5UN1 - chains E and F of the 4 polymer chains in the assembly; structure by X-ray diffraction, 3.60 A resolution.

[Chain E]
Protein: N-methyl-D-aspartate receptor subunit NR1-3a
Source organism: Xenopus laevis
Reference sequence: C0KD15 (C0KD15_XENLA); aligned to UniProt positions 394-828 over residues 394-828 (the alignment contains insertions or deletions, so no single offset holds)
Sequence (451 residues; numbered 394 to 844; the number before each row is that of its first residue):
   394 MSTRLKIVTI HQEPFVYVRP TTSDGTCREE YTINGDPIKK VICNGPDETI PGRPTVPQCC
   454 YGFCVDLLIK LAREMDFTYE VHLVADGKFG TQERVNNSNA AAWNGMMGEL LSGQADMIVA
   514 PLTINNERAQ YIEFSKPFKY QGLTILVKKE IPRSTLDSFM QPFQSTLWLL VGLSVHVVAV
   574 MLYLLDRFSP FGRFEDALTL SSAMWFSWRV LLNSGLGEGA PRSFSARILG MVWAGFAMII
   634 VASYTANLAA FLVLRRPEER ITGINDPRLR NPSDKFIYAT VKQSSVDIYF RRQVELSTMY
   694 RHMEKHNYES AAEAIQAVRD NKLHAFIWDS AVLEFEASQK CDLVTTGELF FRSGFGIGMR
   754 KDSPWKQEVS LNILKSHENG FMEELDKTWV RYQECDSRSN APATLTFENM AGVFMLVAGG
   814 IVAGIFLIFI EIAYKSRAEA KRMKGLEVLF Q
Unresolved in the structure: 394-395, 544, 581-590, 792-793, 821-844
Construct notes: conflict Asp440 (Asn in C0KD15), Asp469 (Asn in C0KD15), Ala493 (Lys in C0KD15), Ala494 (Lys in C0KD15), Ala495 (Glu in C0KD15), Arg602 (Gly610 in C0KD15), Leu609 (Ile617 in C0KD15), Arg648 (Asp656 in C0KD15), Glu761 (Asn769 in C0KD15); expression tag (829-844)
Disulfide bonds: Cys420-Cys452, Cys436-Cys453, Cys734-Cys788
Small-molecule neighbours: BMK ((5S,10R)-5-methyl-10,11-dihydro-5H-5,10-epiminodibenzo[a,d][7]annulene): Val634, Ala635, Thr638

[Chain F]
Protein: Ionotropic glutamate receptor subunit NR2B
Source organism: Xenopus laevis
Reference sequence: A7XY94 (A7XY94_XENLA); aligned to UniProt positions 400-829 over residues 396-825 (the alignment contains insertions or deletions, so no single offset holds)
Sequence (448 residues; numbered 396 to 843; the number before each row is that of its first residue):
   396 DEHLSIVTLE EAPFVIVEDV DPLSGTCMRN TVPCRKQIRP ENRTEEGGNY IKRCCKGFCI
   456 DILKKIAKTV KFTYDLYLVT NGKHGKKING VWNGMIGEVV TKRAYMAVGS LTINEERSEV
   516 VDFSVPFIET GISVMVSRSN GTVSPSAFLE PFSADVWVMM FVMLLIVSAV AVFVFEYFSP
   576 VGYNGPSFTI GKAIWLLWGL VFNNSLPVQN PKGTTSKIMV SVWAFFAVIF LASYTANLAA
   636 FMIQRRYVDQ VSGLSDKKFQ RPNDFSPAFR FGTVPNGSTE RNIRNNYLEM HSYMVKFNQR
   696 SVQDALLSLK SGKLDAFIYD AAVLNYMAGR DEGCKLVTIG SGKVFATTGY GIAIQKDSGW
   756 KRQVDLAILQ LFGDGEMEEL EALWLTGICH NEKNEVMSSQ LDIDNMAGVF YMLAAAMALS
   816 LITFIMEHLF YKSRAEAKRM KGLEVLFQ
Unresolved in the structure: 396, 539-541, 572-581, 791-793, 829-843
Construct notes: conflict Val486 (Thr490 in A7XY94), Leu601 (Val615 in A7XY94), Arg640 (Glu654 in A7XY94), Arg641 (Glu655 in A7XY94); expression tag (826-843)
Curated features (UniProtKB/Swiss-Prot):
  - binding site (L-glutamate): Thr507, Arg512
  - glycosylation: Asn681 (N-linked (GlcNAc...) asparagine)
Disulfide bonds: Cys422-Cys449, Cys429-Cys450, Cys729-Cys784
Small-molecule neighbours: N-acetylglucosamine (NAG; 2-acetamido-2-deoxy-beta-D-glucopyranose): Val669, Pro670, Asn671, Arg695

[Interface between chain E and chain F]
Contacting residue pairs (37; chain E residue first):
  Asn518(E) with Leu764(F)
  Pro530(E) with Pro521(F), hydrophobic
  Tyr533(E) with Glu524(F)
  Gln554(E) with Gln795(F)
  Pro555(E) with Gln795(F); Leu796(F), hydrogen bond (backbone-backbone)
  Gln557(E) with Leu796(F)
  Leu563(E) with Phe805(F)
  Val564(E) with Phe805(F)
  Ser567(E) with Phe805(F); Leu808(F)
  Arg602(E) with Ser600(F)
  Val603(E) with Ser600(F)
  Asn606(E) with Ser600(F)
  Gly610(E) with Pro602(F)
  Ser618(E) with Ser815(F); Phe819(F)
  Ile621(E) with Ser815(F)
  Leu622(E) with Met812(F), hydrophobic; Ser815(F)
  Met624(E) with Trp593(F), hydrophobic
  Val625(E) with Leu808(F); Ala811(F), hydrophobic
  Trp626(E) with Leu808(F)
  Ala627(E) with Phe597(F)
  Phe629(E) with Leu808(F), hydrophobic
  Ile632(E) with Phe543(F), hydrophobic; Val804(F), hydrophobic
  Ala635(E) with Tyr629(F)
  Ser636(E) with Phe543(F)
  Ala639(E) with Leu633(F); Ala634(F), hydrophobic
  Asn640(E) with Ser794(F)
  Leu767(E) with Glu510(F)
  Lys768(E) with Glu510(F)
  His770(E) with Ala741(F); Thr742(F), hydrogen bond
Interface residues without a listed pair, chain E (38 interface residues in all): Ile517, Asn519, Phe556, Leu560, Gly612, Gly628, Ile657, Gln760, Leu764
Interface residues without a listed pair, chain F (32 interface residues in all): Asn509, Ser513, Glu514, Asp517, Asn598, Thr630, Glu773, Met801

[In short]
The interface between chain E and chain F involves 38 residues on one side and 32 on the other, with 2
hydrogen bonds. Among the polar pairs are His770(E)-Thr742(F) and Pro555(E)-Leu796(F). Bound to chain E:
compound BMK. Ligands of chain F: N-acetylglucosamine.
Here chain E is N-methyl-D-aspartate receptor subunit NR1-3a and chain F is Ionotropic glutamate receptor
subunit NR2B, both from Xenopus laevis. Entry 5UN1 (Crystal structure of GluN1/GluN2B delta-ATD NMDA receptor)
was determined by X-ray diffraction.
